9BXG - chain A; structure by X-ray diffraction, 1.79 A resolution.

# Chain A
Protein: HIV-1 LM/HS clade A/E CRF01 gp120 core
From: Human immunodeficiency virus 1
UniProtKB: A0A0M3KKW9 (A0A0M3KKW9_9HIV1); the author numbering skips numbers that UniProt does not, so the offset changes along the chain: 44-124 = UniProt 1-81; 198-300 = UniProt 82-184; 317-355 = UniProt 185-223; 357-395 = UniProt 224-262; 1 more segments
Sequence (355 residues; each row starts with the number of its first residue; note: 96 numbers in that range are skipped by the numbering (no residue carries them; nothing is unmodelled there)):
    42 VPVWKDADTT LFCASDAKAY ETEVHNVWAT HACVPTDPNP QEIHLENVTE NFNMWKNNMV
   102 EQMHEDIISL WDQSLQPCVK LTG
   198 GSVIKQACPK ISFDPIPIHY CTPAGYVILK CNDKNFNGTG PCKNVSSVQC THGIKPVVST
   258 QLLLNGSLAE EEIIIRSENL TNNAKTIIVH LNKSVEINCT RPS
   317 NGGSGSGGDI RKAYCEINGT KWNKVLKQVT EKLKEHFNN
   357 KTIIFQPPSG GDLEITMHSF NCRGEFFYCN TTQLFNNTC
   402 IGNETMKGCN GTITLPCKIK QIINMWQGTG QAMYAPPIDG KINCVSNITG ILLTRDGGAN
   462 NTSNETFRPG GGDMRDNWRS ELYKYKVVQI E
Disordered / not traced: 42-43, 317-324, 402-408
Cystine bridges: C54-C74, C119-C205, C218-C247, C228-C239, C296-C331, C378-C445, C385-C418, C395-C410
Glycans and other covalent adducts: N-acetylglucosamine (NAG) linked to N234, N241, N262, N276, N289, N295, N334, N386, N448
Sequence notes: expression tag (42-43); engineered mutation Y61 (His18 in A0A0M3KKW9), H105 (Gln62 in A0A0M3KKW9), I108 (Val65 in A0A0M3KKW9), S375 (His242 in A0A0M3KKW9), D474 (Asn335 in A0A0M3KKW9), M475 (Ile336 in A0A0M3KKW9), R476 (Lys337 in A0A0M3KKW9)
Ligand contacts: A1ATA ((3S)-1-[4-(5-carbamimidamidopentanoyl)piperazine-1-carbonyl]-N-(4-chloro-3-fluorophenyl)piperidine-3-carboxamide): H105, V255, S256, T257, D368, E370, I371, S375, F376, N377, F382, I424, N425, M426, W427, Q428, G429, T430, G473, M475, R476

# In short
Bound to chain A: compound A1ATA. Covalently linked N-acetylglucosamine: at N234, N241, N262, N276, N289 and
N295 and 3 more.
Chain A is HIV-1 LM/HS clade A/E CRF01 gp120 core (Human immunodeficiency virus 1); the structure, Crystal
structure of HIV-1 lm/hs clade A/E CRF01 GP120 core in complex with hz-IV-242, was determined by X-ray
diffraction together with 9BXB, 9BXD, 9BXF, 9BXW and 9BXY from the same study.
